6HKO - chains A and R of the 17 polymer chains in the assembly; structure by electron microscopy, 3.42 A resolution.

Chain A:
Protein: DNA-directed RNA polymerase I subunit RPA190
Organism: Saccharomyces cerevisiae (strain ATCC 204508 / S288c)
Notes: EC 2.7.7.6
Reference sequence: P10964 (RPA1_YEAST); numbering as in UniProt (aligned over 1-1664)
Amino-acid sequence (1664 residues; numbered 1 to 1664; the number before each row is that of its first residue):
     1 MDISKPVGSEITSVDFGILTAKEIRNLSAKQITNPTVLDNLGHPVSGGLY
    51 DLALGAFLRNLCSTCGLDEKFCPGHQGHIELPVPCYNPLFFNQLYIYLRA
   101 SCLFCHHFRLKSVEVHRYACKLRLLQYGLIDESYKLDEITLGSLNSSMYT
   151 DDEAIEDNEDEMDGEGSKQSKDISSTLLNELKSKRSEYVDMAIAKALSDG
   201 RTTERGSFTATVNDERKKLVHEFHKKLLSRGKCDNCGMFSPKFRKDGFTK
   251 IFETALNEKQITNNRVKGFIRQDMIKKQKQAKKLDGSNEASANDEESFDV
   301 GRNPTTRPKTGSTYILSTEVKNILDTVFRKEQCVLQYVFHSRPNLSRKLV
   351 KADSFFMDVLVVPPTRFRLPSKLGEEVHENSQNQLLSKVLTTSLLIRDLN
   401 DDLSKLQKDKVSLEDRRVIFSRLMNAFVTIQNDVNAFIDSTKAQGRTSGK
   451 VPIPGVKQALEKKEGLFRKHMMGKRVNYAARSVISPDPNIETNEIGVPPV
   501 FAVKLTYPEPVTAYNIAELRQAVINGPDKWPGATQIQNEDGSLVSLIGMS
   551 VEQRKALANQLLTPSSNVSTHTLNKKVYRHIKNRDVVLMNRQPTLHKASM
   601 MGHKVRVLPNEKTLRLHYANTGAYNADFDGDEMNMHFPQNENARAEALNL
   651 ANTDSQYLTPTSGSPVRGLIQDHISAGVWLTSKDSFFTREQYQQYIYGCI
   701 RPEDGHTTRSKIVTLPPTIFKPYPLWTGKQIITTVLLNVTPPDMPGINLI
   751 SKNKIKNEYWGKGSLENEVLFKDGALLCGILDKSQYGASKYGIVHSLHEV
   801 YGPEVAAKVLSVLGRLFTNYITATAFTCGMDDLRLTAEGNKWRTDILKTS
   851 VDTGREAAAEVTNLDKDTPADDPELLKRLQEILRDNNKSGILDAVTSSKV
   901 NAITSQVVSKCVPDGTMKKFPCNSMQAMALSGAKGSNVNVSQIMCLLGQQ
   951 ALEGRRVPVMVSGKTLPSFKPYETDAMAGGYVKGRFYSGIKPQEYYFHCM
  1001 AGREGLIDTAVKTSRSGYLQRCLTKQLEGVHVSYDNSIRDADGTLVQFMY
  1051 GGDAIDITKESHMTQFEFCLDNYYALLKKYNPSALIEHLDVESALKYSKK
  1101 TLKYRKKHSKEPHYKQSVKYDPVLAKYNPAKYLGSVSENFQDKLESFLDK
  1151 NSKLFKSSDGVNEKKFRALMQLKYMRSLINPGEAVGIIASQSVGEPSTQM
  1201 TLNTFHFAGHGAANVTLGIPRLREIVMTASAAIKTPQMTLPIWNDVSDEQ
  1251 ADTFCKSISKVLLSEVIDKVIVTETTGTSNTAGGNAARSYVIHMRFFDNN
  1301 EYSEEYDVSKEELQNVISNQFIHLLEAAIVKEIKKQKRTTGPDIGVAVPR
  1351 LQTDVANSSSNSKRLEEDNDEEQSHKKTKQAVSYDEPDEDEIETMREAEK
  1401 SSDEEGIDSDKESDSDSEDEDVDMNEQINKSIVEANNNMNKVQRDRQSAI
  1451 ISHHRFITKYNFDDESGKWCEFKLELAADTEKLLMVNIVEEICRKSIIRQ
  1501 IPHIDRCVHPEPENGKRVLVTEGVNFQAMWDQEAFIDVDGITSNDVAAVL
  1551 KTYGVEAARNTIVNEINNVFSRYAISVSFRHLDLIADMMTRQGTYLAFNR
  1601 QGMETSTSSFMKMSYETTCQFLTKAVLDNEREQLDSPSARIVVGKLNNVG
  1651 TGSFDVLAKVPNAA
Unresolved in the structure: 141-171, 269-311, 407-412, 446-450, 1154-1159, 1203-1213, 1278-1286, 1339-1432, 1664
Bound ions: Zn2+ site 1: Cys-62, Cys-65, Cys-72, His-75; Zn2+ site 2: Cys-102, Cys-105, Cys-233, Cys-236; Mg2+: Asp-627, Asp-629, Asp-631 (shared with C20(R) of chain R)
Small-molecule neighbours: phosphomethylphosphonic acid guanylate ester (G2P): Arg-591, Pro-593, Asn-625, Asp-627, Thr-1009, Leu-1202
UniProt features mapped onto this chain:
  - region: Pro-992 to Glu-1004 (Bridging helix)
  - binding site (Zn(2+)): Cys-62, Cys-65, Cys-72, His-75, Cys-102, Cys-105, Cys-233, Cys-236
  - binding site (Mg(2+)): Asp-627, Asp-629, Asp-631
  - modified residue (Phosphoserine): Ser-889, Ser-1636

Chain R:
Molecule: 20-nt RNA strand
Organism: Saccharomyces cerevisiae (strain ATCC 204508 / S288c)
Sequence (20 nucleotides; numbered 1 to 20; the number before each row is that of its first residue):
     1 UAUAUGCAUAAAGACCAGGC
Unresolved in the structure: 1-11
Bound ions: Mg2+: C20 (shared with Asp-627(A), Asp-629(A), Asp-631(A) of chain A)

How chain A and chain R interact:
Residue-residue contacts (5; chain A residue first):
  Leu-373(A) / A12(R)  base contact
  Arg-591(A) / C20(R)  hydrogen bond to the sugar
  Asp-627(A) / C20(R)  phosphate contact
  Asp-629(A) / C20(R)  phosphate contact
  Asp-631(A) / C20(R)  hydrogen bond to the sugar
Interface residues without a listed pair, chain A (7 interface residues in all): Lys-469, Gly-630
Interface residues without a listed pair, chain R (4 interface residues in all): G13, G19

Overview:
Chain A and chain R form an interface of 7 and 4 residues respectively; the contacts include 2 hydrogen bonds.
Among the polar pairs are Arg-591(A)/C20(R) and Asp-631(A)/C20(R). Ligands of chain A: phosphomethylphosphonic
acid guanylate ester.
Here chain A is DNA-directed RNA polymerase I subunit RPA190 and chain R is a 20-nt RNA strand, both from
Saccharomyces cerevisiae (strain ATCC 204508 / S288c). Entry 6HKO (Yeast RNA polymerase I elongation complex
bound to nucleotide analog GMPCPP) was determined by electron microscopy, deposited together with 6HLQ, 6HLR
and 6HLS.
